PDB entry 2ZYT | X-ray diffraction, 1.55 A resolution | chain X

== Chain X ==
Name: Tyrosine-ester sulfotransferase
Source organism: Mus musculus
Notes: EC 2.8.2.9
Reference sequence: Q9R2C2 (Q9R2C2_MOUSE); numbering as in UniProt (aligned over 1-295)
Sequence (295 residues; row label = number of the first residue in the row):
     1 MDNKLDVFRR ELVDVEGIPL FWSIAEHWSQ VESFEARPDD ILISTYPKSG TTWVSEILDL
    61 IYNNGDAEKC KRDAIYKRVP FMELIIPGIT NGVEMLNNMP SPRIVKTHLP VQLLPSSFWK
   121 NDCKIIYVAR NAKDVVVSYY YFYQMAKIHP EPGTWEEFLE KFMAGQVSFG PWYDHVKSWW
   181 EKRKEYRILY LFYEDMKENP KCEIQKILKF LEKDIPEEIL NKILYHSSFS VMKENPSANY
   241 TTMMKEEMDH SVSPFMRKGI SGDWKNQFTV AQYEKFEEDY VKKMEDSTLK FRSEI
Not modelled in the structure: 1-3, 295
Ligand contacts: 3'-phosphate-adenosine-5'-phosphate sulfate (PPS): Pro47, Lys48, Ser49, Gly50, Thr51, Thr52, Trp53, Lys106, His108, Arg130, Ser138, Phe142, Tyr193, Lys197, Ser227, Ser228, Phe229, Met232, Phe255, Met256, Arg257, Lys258, Gly259

== In short ==
Bound to chain X: 3'-phosphate-adenosine-5'-phosphate sulfate.
Chain X is Tyrosine-ester sulfotransferase (Mus musculus); the structure, Crystal structure of mouse cytosolic
sulfotransferase mSULT1D1 complex with PAPS, was determined by X-ray diffraction (same publication as 2ZYU,
2ZYV and 2ZYW).
